8J8Q - chains C and A of the 4 polymer chains in the assembly; structure by X-ray diffraction, 3.11 A resolution.

Chain C:
Protein: CTR9-like protein
From: Saccharomyces eubayanus
Reference sequence: A0A0L8RHL9 (A0A0L8RHL9_SACEU); numbering as in UniProt (aligned over 1-907)
Chain sequence (907 residues; each row starts with the number of its first residue):
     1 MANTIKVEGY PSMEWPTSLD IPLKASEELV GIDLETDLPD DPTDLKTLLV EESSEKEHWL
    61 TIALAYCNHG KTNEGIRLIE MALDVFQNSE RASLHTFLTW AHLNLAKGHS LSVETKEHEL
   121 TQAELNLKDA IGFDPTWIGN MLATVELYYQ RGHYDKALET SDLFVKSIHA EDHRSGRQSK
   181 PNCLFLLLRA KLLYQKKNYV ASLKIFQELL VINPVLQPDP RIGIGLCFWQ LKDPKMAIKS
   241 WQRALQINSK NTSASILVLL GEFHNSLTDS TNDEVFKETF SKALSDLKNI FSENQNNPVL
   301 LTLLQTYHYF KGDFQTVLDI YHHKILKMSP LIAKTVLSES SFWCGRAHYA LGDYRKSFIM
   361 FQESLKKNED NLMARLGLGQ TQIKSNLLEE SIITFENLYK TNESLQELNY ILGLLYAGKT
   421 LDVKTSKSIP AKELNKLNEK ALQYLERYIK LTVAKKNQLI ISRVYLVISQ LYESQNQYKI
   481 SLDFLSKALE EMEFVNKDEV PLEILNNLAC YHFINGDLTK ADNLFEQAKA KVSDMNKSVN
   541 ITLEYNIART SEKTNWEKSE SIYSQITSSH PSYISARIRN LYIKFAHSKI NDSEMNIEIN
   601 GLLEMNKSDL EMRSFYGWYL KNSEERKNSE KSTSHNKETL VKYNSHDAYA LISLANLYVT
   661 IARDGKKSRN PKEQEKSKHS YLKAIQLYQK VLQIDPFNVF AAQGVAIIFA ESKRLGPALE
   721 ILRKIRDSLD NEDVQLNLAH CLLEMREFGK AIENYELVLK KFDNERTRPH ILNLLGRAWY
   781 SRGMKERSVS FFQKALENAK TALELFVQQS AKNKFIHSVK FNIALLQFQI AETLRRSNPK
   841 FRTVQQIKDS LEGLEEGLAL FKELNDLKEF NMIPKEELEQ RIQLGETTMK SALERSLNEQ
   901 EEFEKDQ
Disordered / not traced: 1, 532-535, 664-673, 833-848, 866-874, 907
Modified positions: Mse1, Mse535, Mse872 (selenomethionine); Mse13, Mse81, Mse141, Mse236, Mse328, Mse360, Mse373, Mse492, Mse595, Mse605, Mse612, Mse745, Mse784, Mse889 (selenomethionine; parent Met)

Chain A:
Protein: CDC73-like protein
From: Saccharomyces eubayanus
Reference sequence: A0A0L8RF82 (A0A0L8RF82_SACEU); numbering as in UniProt (aligned over 153-233)
Chain sequence (81 residues; each row starts with the number of its first residue):
   153 SGSAGNGLVP SDPVLAETMK NERVVQDHNS ALRGARPINF GYLIKDAELK LVQSIKGSLR
   213 GSKLPPGHKG AHGRVSKTNG S
Disordered / not traced: 153-163, 208-233
Modified positions: Mse171 (selenomethionine; parent Met)

How chain C and chain A interact:
Contacting residue pairs (58; chain C residue first):
  Gln470(C) - Arg175(A)
  Glu473(C) - Arg175(A)  salt bridge
  Tyr478(C) - Val177(A)
  Tyr478(C) - Gln178(A)
  Ile514(C) - Val177(A)  hydrophobic
  Ile514(C) - Gln178(A)
  Lys537(C) - Val166(A)
  Ser538(C) - Val166(A)
  Ser538(C) - Glu169(A)
  Ser538(C) - Thr170(A)
  Ser538(C) - Asn173(A)
  Thr542(C) - Glu174(A)  hydrogen bond
  His570(C) - Asp164(A)  salt bridge
  His570(C) - Val166(A)
  His570(C) - Leu167(A)
  Tyr573(C) - Glu174(A)  hydrogen bond
  Leu610(C) - His180(A)
  Glu611(C) - His180(A)  salt bridge
  Ser614(C) - His180(A)
  Asp647(C) - Asn181(A)
  Ala648(C) - Asn181(A)
  Tyr649(C) - His180(A)
  Tyr649(C) - Asn181(A)
  Tyr649(C) - Leu184(A)  hydrophobic
  Ile685(C) - Leu203(A)  hydrophobic
  Gln689(C) - Ile196(A)
  Gln689(C) - Glu200(A)
  Leu692(C) - Phe192(A)
  Leu692(C) - Leu195(A)  hydrophobic
  Leu692(C) - Ile196(A)  hydrophobic
  Gln693(C) - Ile196(A)
  Asp695(C) - Arg185(A)  salt bridge
  Pro696(C) - Asn191(A)
  Pro696(C) - Phe192(A)
  Phe697(C) - Arg185(A)
  Phe697(C) - Pro189(A)  hydrophobic
  Phe697(C) - Ile190(A)
  Asn698(C) - Leu184(A)
  Val699(C) - Arg185(A)
  Val699(C) - Phe192(A)  hydrophobic
  Phe700(C) - Leu184(A)
  Ala702(C) - Phe192(A)  hydrophobic
  Val705(C) - Leu195(A)  hydrophobic
  Val705(C) - Ala199(A)  hydrophobic
  Phe709(C) - Lys202(A)
  Phe709(C) - Leu203(A)  hydrophobic
  Arg714(C) - Lys202(A)
  Ile721(C) - Leu195(A)  hydrophobic
  Lys724(C) - Ile190(A)
  Lys724(C) - Tyr194(A)  hydrogen bond
  Ile725(C) - Ile190(A)  hydrophobic
  Ile725(C) - Phe192(A)  hydrophobic
  Asp727(C) - Arg188(A)
  Ser728(C) - Arg185(A)  hydrogen bond (side chain-backbone)
  Ser728(C) - Gly186(A)
  Ser728(C) - Ala187(A)
  Ser728(C) - Arg188(A)  hydrogen bond (side chain-backbone)
  Ser728(C) - Ile190(A)
Other interface residues (no listed pair), chain C (37 interface residues in all): Asn476, Ile541, Ile708
Other interface residues (no listed pair), chain A (31 interface residues in all): Asp179, Gly193, Asp198

In short:
37 residues of chain C and 31 residues of chain A are in contact, with 5 hydrogen bonds and 4 salt bridges.
Polar pairs include Glu473(C)-Arg175(A), His570(C)-Asp164(A) and Glu611(C)-His180(A).
Here chain C is CTR9-like protein and chain A is CDC73-like protein, both from Saccharomyces eubayanus. Entry
8J8Q (Structure of the four-component Paf1 complex from Saccharomyces eubayanus) was determined by X-ray
diffraction, deposited together with 8J8P.
